PDB entry 3JC5 | electron microscopy, 4.70 A resolution (low resolution: residue-level contacts below are approximate; hydrogen-bond / salt-bridge calls are withheld) | chains 3 and 5 of the 11 polymer chains in the assembly

# Chain 3
Molecule: DNA replication licensing factor MCM3
Organism: Saccharomyces cerevisiae
Notes: EC 3.6.4.12
Reference sequence: P24279 (MCM3_YEAST); residues 1-971 here = UniProt positions 1-971
Chain sequence (971 residues; each row starts with the number of its first residue):
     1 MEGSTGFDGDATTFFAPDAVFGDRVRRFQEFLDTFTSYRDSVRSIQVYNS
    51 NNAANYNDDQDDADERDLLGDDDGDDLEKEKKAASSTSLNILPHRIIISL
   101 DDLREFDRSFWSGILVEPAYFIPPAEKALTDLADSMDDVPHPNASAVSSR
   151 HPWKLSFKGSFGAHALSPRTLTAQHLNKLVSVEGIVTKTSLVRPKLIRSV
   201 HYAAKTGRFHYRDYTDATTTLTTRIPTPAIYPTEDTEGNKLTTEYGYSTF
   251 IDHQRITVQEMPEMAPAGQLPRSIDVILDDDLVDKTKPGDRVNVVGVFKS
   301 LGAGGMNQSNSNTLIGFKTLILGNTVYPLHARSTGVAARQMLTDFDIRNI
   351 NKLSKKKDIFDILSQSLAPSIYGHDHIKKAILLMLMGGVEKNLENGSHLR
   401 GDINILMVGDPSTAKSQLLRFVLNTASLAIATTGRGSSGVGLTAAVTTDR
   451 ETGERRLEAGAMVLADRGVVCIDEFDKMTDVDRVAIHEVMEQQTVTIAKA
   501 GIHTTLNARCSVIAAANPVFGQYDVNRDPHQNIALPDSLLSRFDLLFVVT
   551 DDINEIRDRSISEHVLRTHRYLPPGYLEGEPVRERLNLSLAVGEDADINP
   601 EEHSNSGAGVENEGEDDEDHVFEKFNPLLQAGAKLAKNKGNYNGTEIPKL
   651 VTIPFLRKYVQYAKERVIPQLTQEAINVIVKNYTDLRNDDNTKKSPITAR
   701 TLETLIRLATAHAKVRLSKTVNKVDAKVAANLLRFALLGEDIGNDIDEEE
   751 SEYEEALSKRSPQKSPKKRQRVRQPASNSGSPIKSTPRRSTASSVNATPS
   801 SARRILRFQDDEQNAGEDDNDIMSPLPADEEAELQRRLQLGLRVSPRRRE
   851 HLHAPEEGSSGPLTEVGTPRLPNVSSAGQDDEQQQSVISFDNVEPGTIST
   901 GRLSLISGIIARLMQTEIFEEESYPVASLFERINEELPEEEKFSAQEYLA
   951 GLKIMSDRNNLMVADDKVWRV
Not modelled in the structure: 1-17, 57-90, 141-150, 331-339, 571-650, 739-971

# Chain 5
Molecule: Minichromosome maintenance protein 5
Organism: Saccharomyces cerevisiae
Notes: EC 3.6.4.12
Reference sequence: P29496 (MCM5_YEAST); numbering as in UniProt (aligned over 1-775)
Chain sequence (775 residues; row label = number of the first residue in the row):
     1 MSFDRPEIYSAPVLQGESPNDDDNTEIIKSFKNFILEFRLDSQFIYRDQL
    51 RNNILVKNYSLTVNMEHLIGYNEDIYKKLSDEPSDIIPLFETAITQVAKR
   101 ISILSRAQSANNNDKDPENTSMDTDSLLLNSLPTFQLILNSNANQIPLRD
   151 LDSEHVSKIVRLSGIIISTSVLSSRATYLSIMCRNCRHTTSITINNFNSI
   201 TGNTVSLPRSCLSTIESESSMANESNIGDESTKKNCGPDPYIIIHESSKF
   251 IDQQFLKLQEIPELVPVGEMPRNLTMTCDRYLTNKVIPGTRVTIVGIYSI
   301 YNSKNGAGSGRSGGGNGGSGVAIRTPYIKILGIQSDVETSSIWNSVTMFT
   351 EEEEEEFLQLSRNPKLYEILTNSIAPSIFGNEDIKKAIVCLLMGGSKKIL
   401 PDGMRLRGDINVLLLGDPGTAKSQLLKFVEKVSPIAVYTSGKGSSAAGLT
   451 ASVQRDPMTREFYLEGGAMVLADGGVVCIDEFDKMRDEDRVAIHEAMEQQ
   501 TISIAKAGITTVLNSRTSVLAAANPIYGRYDDLKSPGDNIDFQTTILSRF
   551 DMIFIVKDDHNEERDISIANHVINIHTGNANAMQNQQEENGSEISIEKMK
   601 RYITYCRLKCAPRLSPQAAEKLSSNFVTIRKQLLINELESTERSSIPITI
   651 RQLEAIIRITESLAKLELSPIAQERHVDEAIRLFQASTMDAASQDPIGGL
   701 NQASGTSLSEIRRFEQELKRRLPIGWSTSYQTLRREFVDTHRFSQLALDK
   751 ALYALEKHETIQLRHQGQNIYRSGV
Not modelled in the structure: 1-20, 107-129, 198-203, 212-234, 306-319, 457-462, 644-646, 694-705, 761-775
Disulfide bonds: Cys-186/Cys-211

# How chain 3 and chain 5 interact
Residue-residue contacts (84; chain 3 residue first):
  Ala-119(3) / Glu-246(5)
  Tyr-120(3) / Glu-246(5)
  Tyr-120(3) / Ser-247(5)
  Thr-172(3) / Asp-252(5)
  Ala-173(3) / Phe-250(5)
  Ala-173(3) / Ile-251(5)
  Leu-176(3) / Phe-250(5)
  Asn-177(3) / His-245(5)
  Asn-177(3) / Glu-246(5)
  Ile-185(3) / Thr-511(5)
  Thr-187(3) / Tyr-463(5)
  Thr-187(3) / Ile-509(5)
  Lys-188(3) / Arg-455(5)
  Lys-188(3) / Asp-456(5)
  Thr-222(3) / Glu-246(5)
  Thr-223(3) / Ile-243(5)
  Thr-223(3) / Ile-244(5)
  Thr-223(3) / His-245(5)
  Ile-225(3) / Met-182(5)
  Ile-225(3) / Arg-184(5)
  Ile-225(3) / Ile-242(5)
  Pro-226(3) / Ile-242(5)
  Gln-259(3) / Tyr-463(5)
  Gln-259(3) / Leu-464(5)
  Pro-262(3) / Leu-464(5)
  Ala-267(3) / Leu-471(5)
  Gly-268(3) / Leu-471(5)
  Gln-269(3) / Thr-169(5)
  Gln-269(3) / Pro-288(5)
  Leu-270(3) / Val-171(5)
  Pro-271(3) / Tyr-463(5)
  Arg-272(3) / Val-171(5)
  Arg-272(3) / Leu-172(5)
  Arg-272(3) / Asn-284(5)
  Pro-288(3) / Gly-508(5)
  Pro-288(3) / Ile-509(5)
  Pro-288(3) / Thr-510(5)
  Gly-289(3) / Thr-511(5)
  Arg-291(3) / Val-512(5)
  Ser-300(3) / His-245(5)
  Ser-300(3) / Phe-250(5)
  Gly-302(3) / His-245(5)
  Ala-303(3) / Ile-243(5)
  Met-306(3) / Val-205(5)
  Met-306(3) / Ser-206(5)
  Met-306(3) / Leu-207(5)
  Asn-307(3) / Asp-239(5)
  Asn-307(3) / Tyr-241(5)
  Gln-308(3) / Ser-206(5)
  Ser-309(3) / Arg-209(5)
  Ser-311(3) / Thr-204(5)
  Asn-312(3) / Ser-303(5)
  Asn-312(3) / Lys-304(5)
  Thr-313(3) / Thr-204(5)
  Thr-313(3) / Ser-303(5)
  Leu-314(3) / Gln-253(5)
  Leu-314(3) / Thr-277(5)
  Leu-314(3) / Tyr-301(5)
  Gly-316(3) / Ser-174(5)
  Phe-317(3) / Ser-174(5)
  Phe-317(3) / Ala-176(5)
  Phe-317(3) / Leu-179(5)
  Phe-317(3) / Ile-243(5)
  Phe-317(3) / Phe-250(5)
  Thr-319(3) / Ser-174(5)
  Pro-411(3) / Thr-545(5)
  Ser-412(3) / Thr-649(5)
  Lys-477(3) / Gln-543(5)
  Phe-520(3) / Phe-542(5)
  Phe-520(3) / Tyr-753(5)
  Gly-521(3) / Tyr-753(5)
  Gln-522(3) / Arg-643(5)
  Gln-522(3) / Pro-647(5)
  Gln-531(3) / Glu-759(5)
  Asp-551(3) / Arg-630(5)
  Asp-552(3) / Arg-630(5)
  Asp-552(3) / Leu-634(5)
  Ile-553(3) / Arg-630(5)
  Ile-553(3) / Leu-634(5)
  Glu-555(3) / Leu-634(5)
  Asp-558(3) / Arg-630(5)
  Ser-562(3) / Phe-626(5)
  Ser-562(3) / Val-627(5)
  His-569(3) / Leu-406(5)
Other interface residues (no listed pair), chain 3 (64 interface residues in all): Val-186, Arg-224, Thr-257, Ser-273, Leu-301, Ile-315, Gln-417, Arg-420, Thr-433, Asn-517, Tyr-523, Arg-527
Other interface residues (no listed pair), chain 5 (69 interface residues in all): Ser-173, Arg-175, Arg-187, Phe-255, Ile-287, Asn-302, Tyr-327, Val-491, Glu-495, Gln-499, Leu-513, Lys-631, Ile-635, Glu-642, Ile-657

# Overview
64 residues of chain 3 and 69 residues of chain 5 are in contact.
Here chain 3 is DNA replication licensing factor MCM3 and chain 5 is Minichromosome maintenance protein 5,
both from Saccharomyces cerevisiae. Entry 3JC5 (Structure of the eukaryotic replicative CMG helicase and
pumpjack motion) was determined by electron microscopy, deposited together with 3JC6 and 3JC7.
